3I1L - chain A; structure by X-ray diffraction, 2.79 A resolution.

[Chain A]
Name: Hemagglutinin-esterase protein
From: Porcine torovirus
Notes: EC 3.1.1.53
Reference sequence: Q70KP4 (Q70KP4_9NIDO); numbering as in UniProt (aligned over 24-393)
Chain sequence (377 residues; numbered 24 to 400; the number before each row is that of its first residue):
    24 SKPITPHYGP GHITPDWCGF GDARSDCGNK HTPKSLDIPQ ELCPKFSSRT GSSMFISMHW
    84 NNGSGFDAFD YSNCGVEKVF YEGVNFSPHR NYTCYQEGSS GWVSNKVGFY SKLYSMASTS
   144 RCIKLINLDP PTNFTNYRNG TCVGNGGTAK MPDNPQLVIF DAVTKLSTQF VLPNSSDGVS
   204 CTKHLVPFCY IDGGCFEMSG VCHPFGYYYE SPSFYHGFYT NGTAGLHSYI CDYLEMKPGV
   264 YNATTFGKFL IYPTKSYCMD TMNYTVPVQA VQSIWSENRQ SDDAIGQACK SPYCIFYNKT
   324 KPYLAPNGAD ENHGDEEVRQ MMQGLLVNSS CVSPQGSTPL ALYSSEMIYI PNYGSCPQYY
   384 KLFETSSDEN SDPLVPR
Disordered / not traced: 24, 387-400
Construct notes: engineered mutation Ala-46 (Ser in Q70KP4); expression tag (394-400)
Cystine bridges: Cys-50/Cys-66, Cys-97/Cys-145, Cys-117/Cys-165, Cys-204/Cys-281, Cys-212/Cys-254, Cys-218/Cys-225, Cys-312/Cys-317, Cys-354/Cys-379
Covalent attachments: N-acetylglucosamine (NAG) linked to Asn-85, Asn-114, Asn-162, Asn-244, Asn-321
Ligand contacts: receptor (SIO; methyl 4,9-di-O-acetyl-5-acetamido-3,5-dideoxy-D-glycero-alpha-D-galacto-non-2-ulopyranosidonic acid): Tyr-118, Arg-161, Gly-163, Thr-164, Val-166, Met-174, Leu-180, Ile-182, Ile-214, Phe-219, Glu-220, Met-221, Ser-222, Phe-228, His-250, Phe-272
What the authors report for this chain:
  - binding site for receptor: Tyr-118, Leu-180, Ile-182, Phe-219, Glu-220, Ser-222, His-250, Phe-272
  - mutagenesis - F272A: decreased expression
  - specificity-determining residues: Tyr-118, Val-166 (proposed by the authors, not directly observed)
  - mutagenesis - G74S: unchanged catalytic activity
  - catalytic residues: Arg-302
  - mutagenesis - R302Y: decreased catalytic activity on glycosidically bound 9-O-acetylated Sias
  - mutagenesis - R302Y: increased catalytic activity on pNPA
  - mutagenesis - H112R/R302Y: increased catalytic activity
  - specificity-determining residues: Thr-73
  - mutagenesis - T73A, T73S: unchanged catalytic activity on di- and mono-O-acetylated Sia substrates
  - mutagenesis - S46A: abolished catalytic activity

[Summary]
Ligands of chain A: receptor. Covalently linked N-acetylglucosamine: at Asn-85, Asn-114, Asn-162, Asn-244 and
Asn-321. From the paper: the catalytic residue Arg-302; F272A reduces expression; 7 substitutions were tested
in all.
Chain A is Hemagglutinin-esterase protein (Porcine torovirus); the structure, Structure of porcine torovirus
Hemagglutinin-Esterase in complex with its receptor, was determined by X-ray diffraction (same publication as
3I1K).
